PDB entry 1JZD | X-ray diffraction, 2.30 A resolution | chains B and C of the 3 polymer chains in the assembly

Chain B:
Molecule: thiol:disulfide interchange protein dsbc
Source organism: Escherichia coli
Notes: fragment: DsbC + N-terminal 4 residues from His-tag
UniProt: P21892 (DSBC_ECOLI); aligned to UniProt positions 18-233 over residues 1-216 (the alignment contains insertions or deletions, so no single offset holds)
Sequence (220 residues; each row starts with the number of its first residue; numbers below 1 keep their minus sign (Gly-3 is residue -3)):
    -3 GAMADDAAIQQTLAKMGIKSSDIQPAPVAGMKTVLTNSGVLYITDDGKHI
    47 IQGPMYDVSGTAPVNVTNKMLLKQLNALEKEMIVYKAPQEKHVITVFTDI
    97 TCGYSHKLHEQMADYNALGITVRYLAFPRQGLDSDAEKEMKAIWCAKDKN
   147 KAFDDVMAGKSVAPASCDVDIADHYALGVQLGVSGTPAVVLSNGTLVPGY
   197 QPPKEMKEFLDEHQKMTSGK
Unresolved in the structure: -3 to 0, 215-216
Sequence notes: expression tag (-3 to 0); engineered mutation Ser101 (Cys121 in P21892)
Cystine bridges: Cys141-Cys163
From the paper describing this entry:
  - catalytic residues: Cys98 (citing earlier work)

Chain C:
Molecule: thiol:disulfide interchange protein dsbd
Source organism: Escherichia coli
Notes: fragment: DsbDalpha
UniProt: P36655 (DSBD_ECOLI); residues 1-132 here correspond to UniProt positions 20-151 (UniProt number = residue number + 19)
Sequence (132 residues; numbered 1 to 132; the number before each row is that of its first residue):
     1 GLFDAPGRSQFVPADQAFAFDFQQNQHDLNLTWQIKDGYYLYRKQIRITP
    51 EHAKIADVQLPQGVWHEDEFYGKSEIYRDRLTLPVTINQASAGATLTVTY
   101 QGAADAGFCYPPETKTVPLSEVVANNAAPQPV
Unresolved in the structure: 1-7, 126-132
Sequence notes: engineered mutation Ala103 (Cys122 in P36655)
From the paper describing this entry:
  - catalytic residues: Cys109

Interface between chain B and chain C:
Contacting residue pairs - 40 pairs, chain B then chain C:
  Ile96(B) - Phe70(C)
  Thr97(B) - Phe70(C)
  Thr97(B) - Tyr71(C)
  Cys98(B) - Cys109(C)  hydrogen bond
  Gly99(B) - Asp68(C)
  Gly99(B) - Glu69(C)
  Tyr100(B) - Tyr40(C)  hydrogen bond
  Tyr100(B) - Ala104(C)  hydrogen bond (side chain-backbone)
  Tyr100(B) - Asp105(C)
  Tyr100(B) - Gly107(C)
  Tyr100(B) - Phe108(C)
  Tyr100(B) - Cys109(C)  hydrophobic
  His102(B) - Glu69(C)
  His102(B) - Phe70(C)
  Lys103(B) - Glu69(C)
  Arg125(B) - Tyr71(C)  hydrogen bond
  Arg125(B) - Gln101(C)  hydrogen bond
  Arg125(B) - Cys109(C)
  Arg125(B) - Tyr110(C)  hydrogen bond (side chain-backbone)
  Arg125(B) - Pro111(C)
  Arg125(B) - Pro112(C)
  Gln126(B) - Tyr71(C)
  Gln126(B) - Pro112(C)
  Ser180(B) - Pro111(C)
  Gly181(B) - Phe108(C)
  Gly181(B) - Cys109(C)
  Thr182(B) - Phe108(C)
  Thr182(B) - Cys109(C)  hydrogen bond (backbone-backbone)
  Pro183(B) - Gly107(C)
  Pro194(B) - Arg8(C)
  Pro194(B) - Phe11(C)
  Pro194(B) - Phe108(C)  hydrophobic
  Gly195(B) - Arg8(C)
  Gly195(B) - Phe11(C)
  Gly195(B) - Gly107(C)
  Gly195(B) - Phe108(C)
  Tyr196(B) - Arg8(C)  hydrogen bond (backbone-backbone)
  Tyr196(B) - Ala106(C)
  Tyr196(B) - Gly107(C)  hydrogen bond (backbone-backbone)
  Gln197(B) - Arg8(C)
Interface residues without a listed pair, chain C (19 interface residues in all): His66, Ala103
From the paper, about this interface:
  - pairs named by the authors: Cys98(B)-Cys109(C), Tyr100(B)-Tyr40(C) (hydrogen bond), Gly181(B)-Cys109(C) (hydrogen bond), Thr182(B)-Cys109(C) (hydrogen bond)
  - interface residues, chain B: Lys103(B), Gly181(B)
  - interface residues, chain C: Phe11(C), Asp68(C), Ala106(C), Phe108(C)

Overview:
17 residues of chain B and 19 residues of chain C are in contact; the contacts include 9 hydrogen bonds. Among
the polar pairs are Cys98(B)-Cys109(C), Tyr100(B)-Tyr40(C) and Tyr100(B)-Ala104(C). The paper describes a
contact between Cys98(B) and Cys109(C); hydrogen bonds between Tyr100(B) and Tyr40(C), Gly181(B) and Cys109(C)
and Thr182(B) and Cys109(C). The paper reports catalytic residues Cys98(B) and Cys109(C); interface residues
Lys103(B), Gly181(B) and Phe11(C) among others.
Chain B is thiol:disulfide interchange protein dsbc and chain C is thiol:disulfide interchange protein dsbd,
both from Escherichia coli; the structure, DsbC-DsbDalpha complex, was determined by X-ray diffraction (same
publication as 1JZO, 1G0T and 1JPE).
